PDB entry 8IQZ | X-ray diffraction, 4.19 A resolution (low resolution: residue-level contacts below are approximate; hydrogen-bond / salt-bridge calls are withheld) | chains G and K of the 6 polymer chains in the assembly

Chain G (and K):
Name: Ferritin
From: Asterias forbesi
Notes: EC 1.16.3.1; chain K of this document is another copy of the same molecule, construct and numbering; everything in this record applies to it too
Reference sequence: O02384 (O02384_ASTFO); residues 1-171 here = UniProt positions 1-171
Sequence (171 residues; row label = number of the first residue in the row):
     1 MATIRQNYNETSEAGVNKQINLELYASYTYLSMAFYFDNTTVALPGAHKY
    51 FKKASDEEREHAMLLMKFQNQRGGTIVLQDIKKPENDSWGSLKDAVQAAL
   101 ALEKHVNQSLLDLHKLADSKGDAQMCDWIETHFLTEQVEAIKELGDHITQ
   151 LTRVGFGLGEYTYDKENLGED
Not modelled in the structure: 1-2, 170-171
Sequence notes: engineered mutation Phe156 (Pro in O02384)

How chain G and chain K interact:
Pairs across the interface (52):
  Ile4(G) with Thr40(K)
  Leu24(G) with Tyr28(K)
  Tyr28(G) with Leu24(K); Leu78(K); Gln79(K); Ile81(K)
  Leu31(G) with Met63(K); Met66(K)
  Ser32(G) with Leu78(K)
  Phe35(G) with Met63(K); Met66(K); Lys67(K); Asn70(K); Ile76(K)
  Asp38(G) with Lys67(K); Asn70(K)
  Asn39(G) with Asn70(K); Gly74(K)
  Thr40(G) with Ile4(K)
  His48(G) with Lys67(K)
  Lys52(G) with Met63(K)
  Ser55(G) with Arg59(K)
  Asp56(G) with Arg59(K)
  Arg59(G) with Ser55(K); Asp56(K); Arg59(K)
  Met63(G) with Leu31(K); Phe35(K)
  Met66(G) with Phe35(K)
  Lys67(G) with Phe35(K); Asp38(K); His48(K)
  Asn70(G) with Phe35(K); Asp38(K); Asn39(K)
  Gly74(G) with Asn39(K)
  Ile76(G) with Phe35(K)
  Leu78(G) with Tyr28(K); Ser32(K); Lys83(K)
  Gln79(G) with Tyr28(K); Lys83(K)
  Asp80(G) with Ile81(K); Lys82(K); Lys83(K)
  Ile81(G) with Tyr28(K); Asp80(K); Ile81(K)
  Lys82(G) with Asp80(K)
  Lys83(G) with Leu78(K); Gln79(K); Asp80(K)
Also at the interface, not in a pair above, chain G (29 interface residues in all): Asn21, Thr75, Pro84
Also at the interface, not in a pair above, chain K (28 interface residues in all): Asn21, Lys52, Thr75

Overview:
The interface between chain G and chain K involves 29 residues on one side and 28 on the other.
Chain G and chain K are both Ferritin (Asterias forbesi); the structure, Asterias forbesii ferritin
mutant-P156F, was determined by X-ray diffraction, deposited together with 8IQV, 8IQW, 8IQX, 8IQY and 8IR0.
